Entry 5MUU (electron microscopy, 4.00 A resolution); this record covers chains E and I of the 13 polymer chains in the assembly.

# Chain E (and I)
Protein: Major outer capsid protein
From: Pseudomonas phage phi6
Notes: chain I of this document is another copy of the same molecule, construct and numbering; everything in this record applies to it too
UniProt: P07579 (CAPSD_BPPH6); numbering as in UniProt (aligned over 1-149)
Amino-acid sequence (149 residues; row label = number of the first residue in the row):
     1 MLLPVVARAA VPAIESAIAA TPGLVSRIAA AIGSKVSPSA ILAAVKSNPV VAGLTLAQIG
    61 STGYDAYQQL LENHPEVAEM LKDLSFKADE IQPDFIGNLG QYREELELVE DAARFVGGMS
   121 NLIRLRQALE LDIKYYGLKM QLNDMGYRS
Disordered / not traced: 149

# How chain E and chain I interact
Contacting residue pairs - 21 pairs, chain E then chain I:
  Y64(E) with K46(I)
  S120(E) with M80(I); D83(I), hydrogen bond
  I123(E) with L84(I), hydrophobic
  R124(E) with D83(I), salt bridge
  Q127(E) with D83(I), hydrogen bond (side chain-backbone); F86(I)
  D132(E) with I91(I)
  K134(E) with I91(I); P93(I)
  Y135(E) with D89(I), hydrogen bond (side chain-backbone); E90(I); I91(I)
  L138(E) with F95(I), hydrophobic
  Q141(E) with I96(I), hydrogen bond (side chain-backbone); L99(I); G100(I)
  L142(E) with L99(I), hydrophobic
  D144(E) with R103(I)
  M145(E) with L99(I), hydrophobic
  Y147(E) with E110(I)
Also at the interface, not in a pair above, chain E (15 interface residues in all): L131
Also at the interface, not in a pair above, chain I (18 interface residues in all): V11, A88, L106

# In short
15 residues of chain E face 18 of chain I across their interface, with 4 hydrogen bonds and 1 salt bridge.
Polar pairs include R124(E)-D83(I), S120(E)-D83(I) and Q127(E)-D83(I).
Chain E and chain I are both Major outer capsid protein (Pseudomonas phage phi6); the structure, dsRNA
bacteriophage phi6 nucleocapsid, was determined by electron microscopy together with 5MUV and 5MUW from the
same study.
